3SV4 - chains A and B of the 3 polymer chains in the assembly; structure by X-ray diffraction, 1.99 A resolution.

== Chain A ==
Molecule: DNA polymerase I, thermostable
Source organism: Thermus aquaticus
Notes: EC 2.7.7.7; fragment: Klenow Fragment
UniProt: P19821 (DPO1_THEAQ); residue numbers follow UniProt; this construct covers 293-832
Amino-acid sequence (540 residues; each row starts with the number of its first residue):
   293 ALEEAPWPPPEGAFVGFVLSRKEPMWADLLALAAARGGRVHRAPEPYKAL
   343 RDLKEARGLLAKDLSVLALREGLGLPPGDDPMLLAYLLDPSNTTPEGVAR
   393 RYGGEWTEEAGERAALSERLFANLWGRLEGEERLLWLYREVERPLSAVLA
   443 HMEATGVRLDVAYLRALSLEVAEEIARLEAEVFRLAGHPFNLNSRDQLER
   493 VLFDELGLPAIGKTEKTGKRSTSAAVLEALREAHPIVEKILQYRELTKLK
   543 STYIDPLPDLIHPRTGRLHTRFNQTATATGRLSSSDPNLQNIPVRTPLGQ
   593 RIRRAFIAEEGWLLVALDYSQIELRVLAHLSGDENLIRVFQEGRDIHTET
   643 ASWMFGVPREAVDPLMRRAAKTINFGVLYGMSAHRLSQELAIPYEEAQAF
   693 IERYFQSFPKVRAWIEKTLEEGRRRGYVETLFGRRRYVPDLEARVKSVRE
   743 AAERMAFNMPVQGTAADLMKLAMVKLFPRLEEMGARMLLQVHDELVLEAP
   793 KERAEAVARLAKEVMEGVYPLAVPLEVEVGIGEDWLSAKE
Disordered / not traced: 647-653

== Chain B ==
Molecule: 12-nt DNA strand
Sequence (12 nucleotides; each row starts with the number of its first residue):
   101 GACCACGGCGCC
Modified positions: DOC (2',3'-dideoxycytidine-5'-monophosphate) at position 112

== How chain A and chain B interact ==
Pairs across the interface - 37 pairs, chain A then chain B:
  Arg-487(A) with DG107(B), hydrogen bond to the phosphate; DG108(B), salt bridge to the phosphate
  Thr-506(A) with DG107(B), hydrogen bond to the phosphate; DG108(B), phosphate contact
  Glu-507(A) with DG107(B), phosphate contact
  Lys-508(A) with DC106(B), phosphate contact; DG107(B), hydrogen bond to the phosphate
  Thr-509(A) with DC106(B), phosphate contact; DG107(B), hydrogen bond to the phosphate
  Ser-513(A) with DG108(B), hydrogen bond to the phosphate
  Thr-514(A) with DG108(B), hydrogen bond to the phosphate
  Ser-515(A) with DG108(B), phosphate contact; DC109(B), phosphate contact
  Ala-516(A) with DC109(B), hydrogen bond to the phosphate
  Arg-536(A) with DG108(B), hydrogen bond to the phosphate; DC109(B), salt bridge to the phosphate
  Lys-540(A) with DG108(B), base contact; DC109(B), hydrogen bond to the base; DG110(B), sugar contact
  Tyr-545(A) with DG110(B), hydrogen bond to the sugar
  Arg-573(A) with DOC_112(B), hydrogen bond to the base
  Gln-582(A) with DC111(B), sugar contact
  Asn-583(A) with DG110(B), hydrogen bond to the base; DC111(B), sugar contact
  Ile-584(A) with DC111(B), sugar contact
  Pro-585(A) with DG110(B), phosphate contact; DC111(B), phosphate contact
  Val-586(A) with DC111(B), hydrogen bond to the phosphate; DOC_112(B), phosphate contact
  Arg-587(A) with DG110(B), salt bridge to the phosphate; DC111(B), salt bridge to the phosphate; DOC_112(B), salt bridge to the phosphate
  Arg-595(A) with DC111(B), phosphate contact
  Val-783(A) with DOC_112(B), sugar contact
  His-784(A) with DOC_112(B), sugar contact
  Asp-785(A) with DOC_112(B), sugar contact
  Glu-786(A) with DOC_112(B), sugar contact
Other interface residues (no listed pair), chain A (27 interface residues in all): Gly-510, Leu-541, Asn-580

== In short ==
The interface between chain A and chain B involves 27 residues on one side and 7 on the other, with 13
hydrogen bonds and 5 salt bridges. Among the polar pairs are Lys-540(A)/DC109(B), Arg-573(A)/DOC_112(B) and
Asn-583(A)/DG110(B).
Here chain A is DNA polymerase I, thermostable (Thermus aquaticus) and chain B is a 12-nt DNA strand. Entry
3SV4 (Crystal structure of the large fragment of DNA polymerase I from Thermus Aquaticus in an open ...) was
determined by X-ray diffraction, deposited together with 3SV3, 3SYZ, 3SZ2 and 3RTV.
